5H1S - chains A and G of the 32 polymer chains in the assembly; structure by electron microscopy, 3.50 A resolution.

# Chain A
Molecule: 23S rRNA
From: Spinacia oleracea
Sequence (2810 nucleotides; numbered 1 to 2810 plus 1 insertion-coded residue; 1 number in that range is skipped by the numbering (no residue carries it; nothing is unmodelled there); the number before each row is that of its first residue):
     1 UUCAAACGAGGAAAGGCUUACGGUGGAUACCUAGGCACCCAGAGACGAGG
    51 AAGGGCGUAUUAAUCGACGAAAUGCUUCGGGGAGUUGAAAAUAAGCAGAG
   101 AUCCGGAGAUUCCCGAAUAGGUCAACCUUUCGAACUUCUGCUGAAUCCAU
   151 GGGCAGGCAAGAGACAACCUGGCGAACUGAAACAUCUUAGUAGCCAGAGG
   201 AAAAGAAAGCAAAAGCGAUUCCCGUAGUAGCGGCGAGCGAAAUGGGAGCA
   251 GCCUAAACCGUGAAAACGGGGUUGUGGGAGAGCAAUACAAGCGUCGUGCU
   301 GCUAGGCGAAUCAGUGGAGUGCGGAACCCUAGAUGGUGAAAGUCCAGUAG
   351 CCGAAAGCAUCACUAGCUUAUGCUCUGACCCGAGUAGCAUGGGGCACGUG
   401 GAAUCCCGUGUGAAUCAGCAAGGACCACCUUGCAAGGCUAAAUACUCCUG
   451 GGUGACCGAUAGCGAAGUAGUACCGUGAGGGAAGGGUGAAAAGAACCCCC
   501 AUCGGGGAGUGAAAUAGAACAUGAAACCGUAAGCUCUCAAGCAGUGGGAG
   551 GGGGACCAGACCCUGACCGCGUGCCUGUUGAAGAAUGAGCCGGCGACUCA
   601 UAGGCAGUGGCUUGGUUAAGGGAACCCACCGGAGCCGUAGCGAAAGCGAG
   651 UCUUCAUAGGGCAAUUGUCACUGCUUAUGGACCCGAACCUGGGUGAUCUA
   701 UCCAUGACCAGGAUGAAGCUUGGGUGAAACUAAGUGGAGGUCCGAACCGA
   751 CUGAUGUUGAAGAAUCAGCGGAUGAGUUGUGGUUAGGGGUGAAAUGCCAC
   801 UCGAACCCAGAGCUAGCUGGUUCUCCCCGAAAUGCGUUGAGGCGCAGCAG
   851 UUGACUGGACAUCUAGGGGUAAAGCACUGUUUCGGUGCGGGCCGCGAGAG
   901 CGGUACCAAAUCGAGGCAAACUCUGAAUACUAGAUAUGACCUCCAAAUAA
   951 CAGGGGUCAAGGUCGGCCAGUGAGACGAUGGGGGAUAAGCUUCAUCGUCG
  1001 AGAGGGAAACAGCCCGGAUCACCAGCUAAGGCCCCUAAAUGACCGCUCAG
  1051 UGAUAAAGGAGGUAGGGGUGCAGAGACAGCCAGGAGGUUUGCCUAGAAGC
  1101 AGCCACCCUUGAAAGAGUGCGUAAUAGCUCACUGAUCGAGCGCUCUUGCG
  1151 CCGAAGAUGAACGGGGCUAAGCGGUCUGCCGAAGCUGUGGGAUGUAAAAA
  1201 AACAUCGGUAGGGGAGCGUUCCGUGUUAGGGAGAAACGCGUGCGUGAGCC
  1251 GCGUUGGACGAAGCGGAAGCGAGAAUGUCGGCUUGAGUAACGCAAACAUU
  1301 GGUGAGAAUCCAAUGCCCCGAAAACCUAAGGGUUCCUCCGCAAGGUUCGU
  1351 CCACGGAGGGUGAGUCAGGGCCUAAGAUCAGGCCGAAAGGCGUAGUCGAU
  1401 GGACAACAGGUGAAUAUUCCUGUACUACCCCUUGUUGGUCCCGAGGGACG
  1451 GAGGAGGCUAGGUUAGCCGAAAGAUGGUUAUCGGUUCAAGGACGCAAGGU
  1501 GACCCUGUUUUUCAGGGUAAGAAGGGGUAGAGAAAAUGCCUCGAGCCAAU
  1551 GUUCGAGUACCAGGCGCUACGGCGCUGAAGUAACCGAUGCCAUACUCCCA
  1601 GGAAAAGCUCGAACGACCUUCAACAAAAGGGUACCUGUACCCGAAACCGA
  1651 CACAGGUAGGUAGGUAGAGAAUACCUAGGGGCGCGAGACAACUCUCUCUA
  1701 AGGAACUCGGCAAAAUAGCCCCGUAACUUCGGGAGAAGGGGUGCCCCCUC
  1751 ACAAAGGGGGUCGAAGUGACCAGGCCCGGGCGACUGUUUACCAAAAACAC
  1801 AGGUCUCCGCAAAGUCGUAAGACCAUGUAUGGGGGCUGACGCCUGCCCAG
  1851 UGCCGGAAGGUCAAGGAAGUUGGUGACCUGAUGACAGGGGAGCCGGCGAC
  1901 CGAAGCCCCGGUGAACGGCGGCCGUAACUAUAACGGUCCUAAGGUAGCGA
  1951 AAUUCCUUGUCGGGUAAGUUCCGACCCGCACGAAAGGCGUAACGAUCUGG
  2001 GCACUGUCUCGGAGAGAGGCUCGGUGAAAUAGACAUGUCUGUGAAGAUGC
  2051 GGACUACCUGCACCUGGACAGAAAGACCCUAUGAAGCUUUACUGUUCCCU
  2101 GGGAUUGGCUUUGGGCUU
 2119A U
  2120 UCCUGCGCAGCUUAGGUGGAAGGCGAAGAAGGCCCCCUUCCGGGGGGGCC
  2170 CGAGCCAUCAGUGAGAUACCACUCUGGAAGAGCUAGAAUUCUAACCUUGU
  2220 GUCAGGACCUACGGGCCAAGGGACAUUCUCAGGUAGACAGUUUCUAUGGG
  2270 GCGUAGGCCUCCCAAAAGGUAACGGAGGCGUGCAAAGGUUUCCUCGGGCC
  2320 GGACGGAGAUUGGCCCUCGAGUGCAAAGGCAGAAGGGAGCUUGACUGCAA
  2370 GACCCACCCGUCGAGCAGGGACGAAAGUCGGCCUUAGUGAUCCGACGGUG
  2420 CCGAGUGGAAGGGCCGUCGCUCAACGGAUAAAAGUUACUCUAGGGAUAAC
  2470 AGGCUGAUCUUCCCCAAGAGUUCACAUCGACGGGAAGGUUUGGCACCUCG
  2520 AUGUCGGCUCUUCGCCACCUGGGGCUGUAGUAUGUUCCAAGGGUUGGGCU
  2570 GUUCGCCCAUUAAAGCGGUACGUGAGCUGGGUUCAGAACGUCGUGAGACA
  2620 GUUCGGUCCAUAUCCGGUGUGGGCGUUAGAGCAUUGAGAGGACCUUUCCC
  2670 UAGUACGAGAGGACCGGGAAGGACGCACCUCUGGUGUACCAGUUAUCGUG
  2720 CCCACGGUAAACGCUGGGUAGCCAAGUGCGGAGCGGAUAACUGCUGAAAG
  2770 CAUCUAAGUAGUAAGCCCACCCCAAGAUGAGUGCUCUCCUA
Disordered / not traced: 556-559, 1508-1514
Covalently attached groups: covalent link A48-A162; covalent link G143-G151, C259-G269, U856-G962; covalent link G1527-C1539, G2151-C2169

# Chain G
Protein: 50S ribosomal protein L4, chloroplastic
From: Spinacia oleracea
Reference sequence: O49937 (RK4_SPIOL); numbering as in UniProt (aligned over 51-293)
Sequence (243 residues; numbered 51 to 293; the number before each row is that of its first residue):
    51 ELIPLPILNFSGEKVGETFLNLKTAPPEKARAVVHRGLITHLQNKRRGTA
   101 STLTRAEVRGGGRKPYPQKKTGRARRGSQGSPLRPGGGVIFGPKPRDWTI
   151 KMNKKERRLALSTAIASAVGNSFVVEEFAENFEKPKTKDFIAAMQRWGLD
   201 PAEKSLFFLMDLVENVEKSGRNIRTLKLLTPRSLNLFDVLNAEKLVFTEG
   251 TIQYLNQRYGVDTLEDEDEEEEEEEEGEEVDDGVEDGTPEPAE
Disordered / not traced: 51, 262-293

# Interface between chain A and chain G
Residue-residue contacts (143; chain A residue first):
  A37(A) - Thr99(G)  hydrogen bond to the base
  A37(A) - Ser101(G)  sugar contact
  A37(A) - Pro145(G)  sugar contact
  C38(A) - Arg97(G)  hydrogen bond to the base
  C328(A) - Lys188(G)  salt bridge to the phosphate
  C329(A) - Thr187(G)  sugar contact
  C329(A) - Lys188(G)  base contact
  C329(A) - Asn222(G)  hydrogen bond to the base
  U330(A) - Lys184(G)  base contact
  U330(A) - Pro185(G)  phosphate contact
  U330(A) - Lys186(G)  phosphate contact
  U330(A) - Thr187(G)  hydrogen bond to the phosphate
  U330(A) - Lys218(G)  hydrogen bond to the base
  U330(A) - Ser219(G)  sugar contact
  U330(A) - Arg221(G)  hydrogen bond to the base
  A331(A) - Arg221(G)  salt bridge to the phosphate
  A331(A) - Asn222(G)  phosphate contact
  G332(A) - Arg224(G)  hydrogen bond to the sugar
  A349(A) - Arg221(G)  sugar contact
  G452(A) - Arg97(G)  base contact
  U453(A) - Arg97(G)  hydrogen bond to the base
  G454(A) - Arg97(G)  sugar contact
  G454(A) - Thr99(G)  hydrogen bond to the base
  A455(A) - Leu92(G)  hydrogen bond to the base
  A455(A) - Gln93(G)  base contact
  A455(A) - Arg96(G)  base contact
  A455(A) - Arg97(G)  hydrogen bond to the phosphate
  C456(A) - Arg96(G)  salt bridge to the phosphate
  C456(A) - Thr99(G)  sugar contact
  C456(A) - Ala100(G)  sugar contact
  U460(A) - Pro135(G)  hydrogen bond to the sugar
  A461(A) - Pro135(G)  phosphate contact
  G462(A) - Thr102(G)  hydrogen bond to the phosphate
  G462(A) - Val139(G)  phosphate contact
  C463(A) - Leu103(G)  phosphate contact
  G464(A) - Leu103(G)  phosphate contact
  G464(A) - Val108(G)  phosphate contact
  G464(A) - Arg109(G)  hydrogen bond to the base
  G470(A) - Arg109(G)  base contact
  G480(A) - Arg113(G)  sugar contact
  G481(A) - Gly110(G)  phosphate contact
  G481(A) - Gly111(G)  hydrogen bond to the phosphate
  G593(A) - Pro135(G)  base contact
  C594(A) - Leu133(G)  base contact
  A596(A) - Ile140(G)  sugar contact
  A596(A) - Phe141(G)  phosphate contact
  C597(A) - Phe141(G)  sugar contact
  U598(A) - Phe141(G)  base contact
  G609(A) - Lys79(G)  salt bridge to the phosphate
  G609(A) - Val83(G)  phosphate contact
  G609(A) - Arg86(G)  hydrogen bond to the base
  G609(A) - Asn153(G)  hydrogen bond to the base
  G610(A) - Pro76(G)  phosphate contact
  G610(A) - Lys79(G)  phosphate contact
  G610(A) - Lys155(G)  sugar contact
  G610(A) - Glu156(G)  sugar contact
  C611(A) - Lys155(G)  sugar contact
  C611(A) - Leu159(G)  phosphate contact
  G615(A) - Lys155(G)  phosphate contact
  U616(A) - Lys151(G)  phosphate contact
  U616(A) - Lys155(G)  salt bridge to the phosphate
  U617(A) - Lys151(G)  phosphate contact
  U617(A) - Asn153(G)  phosphate contact
  U617(A) - Lys154(G)  hydrogen bond to the phosphate
  A618(A) - Lys151(G)  phosphate contact
  G622(A) - Arg232(G)  hydrogen bond to the sugar
  C626(A) - Asn94(G)  phosphate contact
  C626(A) - Lys95(G)  hydrogen bond to the base
  C627(A) - Asn94(G)  phosphate contact
  C627(A) - Arg232(G)  hydrogen bond to the base
  A628(A) - Arg157(G)  salt bridge to the phosphate
  A628(A) - Pro231(G)  sugar contact
  A628(A) - Arg232(G)  hydrogen bond to the base
  A628(A) - Leu234(G)  sugar contact
  A628(A) - Arg258(G)  hydrogen bond to the sugar
  C629(A) - Lys154(G)  salt bridge to the phosphate
  C629(A) - Arg158(G)  salt bridge to the phosphate
  C629(A) - Arg258(G)  sugar contact
  C630(A) - Lys154(G)  salt bridge to the phosphate
  C630(A) - Arg158(G)  salt bridge to the phosphate
  C669(A) - Lys151(G)  hydrogen bond to the sugar
  C669(A) - Asn153(G)  hydrogen bond to the sugar
  A670(A) - Arg86(G)  hydrogen bond to the sugar
  A670(A) - Lys151(G)  hydrogen bond to the sugar
  A670(A) - Asn153(G)  sugar contact
  C671(A) - Arg86(G)  hydrogen bond to the sugar
  C671(A) - Ile150(G)  sugar contact
  G680(A) - Phe141(G)  base contact
  C682(A) - Phe141(G)  phosphate contact
  C683(A) - Pro132(G)  phosphate contact
  C683(A) - Leu133(G)  sugar contact
  C683(A) - Ile140(G)  phosphate contact
  C684(A) - Arg105(G)  salt bridge to the phosphate
  C684(A) - Arg125(G)  base contact
  C684(A) - Pro132(G)  phosphate contact
  C684(A) - Leu133(G)  sugar contact
  G685(A) - Arg105(G)  salt bridge to the phosphate
  G685(A) - Gln118(G)  hydrogen bond to the sugar
  G685(A) - Arg125(G)  hydrogen bond to the sugar
  G685(A) - Gly127(G)  phosphate contact
  A686(A) - Lys114(G)  salt bridge to the phosphate
  A686(A) - Gln118(G)  hydrogen bond to the sugar
  A686(A) - Gly127(G)  phosphate contact
  C808(A) - Arg113(G)  phosphate contact
  A809(A) - Gly112(G)  phosphate contact
  G812(A) - Thr104(G)  base contact
  G812(A) - Arg105(G)  sugar contact
  G812(A) - Ala106(G)  base contact
  U818(A) - Arg125(G)  base contact
  G1223(A) - Phe237(G)  sugar contact
  G1225(A) - Lys204(G)  phosphate contact
  U1226(A) - Arg224(G)  base contact
  G1265(A) - His85(G)  hydrogen bond to the sugar
  G1266(A) - Ile89(G)  sugar contact
  A1267(A) - Arg96(G)  sugar contact
  A1267(A) - Arg146(G)  hydrogen bond to the sugar
  G1269(A) - Val139(G)  base contact
  G1269(A) - Pro143(G)  phosphate contact
  A1275(A) - Leu133(G)  base contact
  U1276(A) - Arg123(G)  hydrogen bond to the base
  U1276(A) - Ala124(G)  phosphate contact
  U1276(A) - Arg125(G)  salt bridge to the phosphate
  G1277(A) - Ala124(G)  phosphate contact
  G1277(A) - Leu133(G)  hydrogen bond to the base
  U1278(A) - Ala124(G)  phosphate contact
  U1278(A) - Arg126(G)  salt bridge to the phosphate
  U1278(A) - Leu133(G)  sugar contact
  U1278(A) - Arg134(G)  sugar contact
  U1278(A) - Pro135(G)  sugar contact
  C1279(A) - Arg134(G)  salt bridge to the phosphate
  C1279(A) - Pro135(G)  sugar contact
  A2073(A) - Lys120(G)  sugar contact
  A2073(A) - Thr121(G)  phosphate contact
  A2073(A) - Gly122(G)  hydrogen bond to the phosphate
  A2074(A) - Lys119(G)  phosphate contact
  A2074(A) - Thr121(G)  phosphate contact
  A2074(A) - Arg125(G)  hydrogen bond to the base
  G2075(A) - Lys119(G)  salt bridge to the phosphate
  U2460(A) - Gln118(G)  phosphate contact
  U2460(A) - Lys119(G)  hydrogen bond to the phosphate
  A2461(A) - Gln118(G)  phosphate contact
  A2461(A) - Lys119(G)  salt bridge to the phosphate
  G2462(A) - Arg125(G)  salt bridge to the phosphate
Also at the interface, not in a pair above, chain A (80 interface residues in all): C36, C39, A333, G595, C599, C625, G631, U672, C807, U1224
Also at the interface, not in a pair above, chain G (82 interface residues in all): Gly98, Glu107, Ser128, Ser131, Gly136, Gly137, Gly142, Thr149, Met152, Ile191

# In short
The interface between chain A and chain G involves 80 residues on one side and 82 on the other, with 38
hydrogen bonds and 19 salt bridges. Among the polar pairs are A37(A)-Thr99(G), C38(A)-Arg97(G) and
C329(A)-Asn222(G).
Here chain A is 23S rRNA and chain G is 50S ribosomal protein L4, chloroplastic, both from Spinacia oleracea.
Entry 5H1S (Structure of the large subunit of the chloro-ribosome) was determined by electron microscopy.
